Entry 4LSZ (X-ray diffraction, 2.26 A resolution); this record covers chains C and F of the 6 polymer chains in the assembly.

Chain C:
Protein: Caspase-7 subunit p20
Organism: Homo sapiens
Notes: EC 3.4.22.60; fragment: Caspase-7 subunit p20
Reference sequence: P55210 (CASP7_HUMAN); residues 24-198 here = UniProt positions 24-198
Amino-acid sequence (175 residues; row label = number of the first residue in the row):
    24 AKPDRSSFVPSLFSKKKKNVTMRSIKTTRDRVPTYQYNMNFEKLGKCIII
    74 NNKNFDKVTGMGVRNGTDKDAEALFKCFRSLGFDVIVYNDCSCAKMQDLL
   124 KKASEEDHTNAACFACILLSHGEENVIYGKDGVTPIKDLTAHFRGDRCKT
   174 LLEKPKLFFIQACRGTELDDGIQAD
Disordered / not traced: 24-57
Swiss-Prot annotation at these positions:
  - region: Lys38 to Lys41 (Exosite), Lys76 to Arg87 (Loop L1), Arg187 to Gln196 (Loop L2)
  - active site: His144, Cys186
  - site: Phe36, Ser37 (Cleavage), Met45, Arg46 (Cleavage), Ser47, Ile48 (Cleavage), Arg187 (Involved in allosteric regulation)
  - modified residue: Ser30 (Phosphoserine), Ser37 (Phosphoserine), Thr173 (Phosphothreonine)
  - mutagenesis: Ser30 (S30A: Abolished phosphorylation by PAK2; when associated with A-173 and A-239; S30E: Mimics phosphorylation; does not affect thiol protease activity), Lys38 to Lys41 (Decreased ability to cleave PARP1 and PTGES3; Decreased ability to cleave PARP1), Lys39 to Lys40 (Does not affect ability to cleave PARP1; Decreased ability to cleave PARP1. Decreased RNA-binding), Lys39 (K39E: Decreased ability to cleave PARP1), Thr173 (T173A: Abolished phosphorylation by PAK2; when associated with A-30 and A-239), Cys186 (C186A: Abolished thiol protease activity), Arg187 (R187K: Does not significantly affect thiol protease catalytic efficiency; R187M/A/G: Reduced thiol protease catalytic efficiency; R187W/N: Strongly reduced thiol protease catalytic efficiency), Asp192 (D192A: Strongly reduced thiol protease activity), Asp198 (D198A: Strongly reduced cleavage and activation by initiator caspases. Abolished cleavage and activation by initiator caspases; when associated with A-206. In P7-D2A mutant ...)

Chain F:
Protein: DARPin D7.18
Organism: synthetic construct
Notes: fragment: DARPin D7.18; antibody fragment or engineered binder
Amino-acid sequence (169 residues; row label = number of the first residue in the row):
     1 MRGSHHHHHHGSDLGKKLLEAARAGQDDEVRILMANGADVNADDAWGQTP
    51 LHLAAQNGHLEIVEVLLKHDADVNATDWVGMTPLHLAADDGHLEIVEALL
   101 KYGADVNAYDQLGNTPLNLAATDGHLEIVEVLLKYGADVNAQDKFGKTAF
   151 DISIDNGNEDLAEILQKLN
Disordered / not traced: 1-12, 167-169

Interface between chain C and chain F:
Pairs across the interface - 24 pairs, chain C then chain F:
  Lys69(C) with Ala45(F), hydrogen bond (side chain-backbone); Trp46(F)
  Cys70(C) with Trp46(F)
  Phe98(C) with Arg23(F)
  Arg102(C) with Glu20(F), salt bridge
  Asp107(C) with Ala45(F); Trp46(F), hydrogen bond (backbone-side chain)
  Val108(C) with Trp46(F)
  Ile109(C) with Trp46(F); Gln48(F); Trp78(F)
  Tyr111(C) with Trp78(F), hydrogen bond; Val79(F)
  Ala117(C) with Phe145(F), hydrophobic
  Lys118(C) with Asp89(F), salt bridge
  Asp121(C) with Leu112(F); Lys144(F), salt bridge
  Leu122(C) with Trp78(F); Leu112(F), hydrophobic
  Lys125(C) with Trp78(F); Gln111(F)
  Ala126(C) with Trp78(F)
  Glu129(C) with Trp78(F)
  Lys153(C) with Asp123(F), salt bridge
Interface residues without a listed pair, chain C (18 interface residues in all): Lys66, Ile71
Interface residues without a listed pair, chain F (14 interface residues in all): Met81

Overview:
18 residues of chain C face 14 of chain F across their interface; the contacts include 3 hydrogen bonds and 4
salt bridges. Among the polar pairs are Arg102(C)-Glu20(F), Lys118(C)-Asp89(F) and Asp121(C)-Lys144(F).
Here chain C is Caspase-7 subunit p20 (Homo sapiens) and chain F is DARPin D7.18 (synthetic construct). Entry
4LSZ (Caspase-7 in Complex with DARPin D7.18) was determined by X-ray diffraction.
